PDB entry 8TNI | electron microscopy, 3.61 A resolution | chains C and D of the 10 polymer chains in the assembly

Chain C:
Molecule: HIV-1 BG505 DS-SOSIP gp120
Source organism: Human immunodeficiency virus 1
Reference sequence: Q2N0S6 (Q2N0S6_9HIV1); the construct lacks a stretch of the UniProt sequence and is renumbered around it, so the offset changes along the chain: 31-141 = UniProt 30-140; 150-186 = UniProt 141-177; 188-309 = UniProt 187-308; 312-321 = UniProt 309-318; 2 more segments
Amino-acid sequence (481 residues; row label = number of the first residue in the row; note: 12 numbers in that range are skipped by the numbering (no residue carries them; nothing is unmodelled there); a row labelled like 186A-186I holds insertion residues (186A, then the next letters in order)):
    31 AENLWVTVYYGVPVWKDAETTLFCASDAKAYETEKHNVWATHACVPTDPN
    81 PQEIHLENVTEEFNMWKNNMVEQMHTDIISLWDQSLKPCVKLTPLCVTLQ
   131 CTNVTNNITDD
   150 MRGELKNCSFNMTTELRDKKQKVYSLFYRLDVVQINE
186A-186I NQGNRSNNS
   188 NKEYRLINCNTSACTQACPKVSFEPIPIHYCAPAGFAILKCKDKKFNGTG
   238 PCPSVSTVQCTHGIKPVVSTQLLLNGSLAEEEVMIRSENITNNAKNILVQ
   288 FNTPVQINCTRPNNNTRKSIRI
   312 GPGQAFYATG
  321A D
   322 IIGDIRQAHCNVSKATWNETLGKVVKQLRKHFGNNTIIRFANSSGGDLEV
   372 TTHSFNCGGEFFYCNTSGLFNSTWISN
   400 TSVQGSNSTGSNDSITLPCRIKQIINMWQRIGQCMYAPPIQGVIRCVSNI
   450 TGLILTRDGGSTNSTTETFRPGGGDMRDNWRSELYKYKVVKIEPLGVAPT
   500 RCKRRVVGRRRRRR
Disordered / not traced: 186A-186I, 400-410, 506-513
Differences from the reference sequence: conflict Cys201 (Ile200 in Q2N0S6), Asn332 (Thr330 in Q2N0S6), Cys433 (Ala430 in Q2N0S6), Cys501 (Ala498 in Q2N0S6); expression tag (509-513)
Disulfides: Cys54-Cys74, Cys119-Cys205, Cys126-Cys196, Cys131-Cys157, Cys201-Cys433, Cys218-Cys247, Cys228-Cys239, Cys296-Cys331, Cys378-Cys445, Cys385-Cys418
Covalent attachments: N-acetylglucosamine (NAG) linked to Asn88, Asn133, Asn156, Asn160, Asn197, Asn234, Asn276, Asn295, Asn301, Asn332, Asn339, Asn363, Asn386, Asn392, Asn448; glycan linked to Asn262

Chain D:
Molecule: HIV-1 BG505 DS-SOSIP gp41
Source organism: Human immunodeficiency virus 1
Reference sequence: Q2N0S6 (Q2N0S6_9HIV1); residues 512-664 here correspond to UniProt positions 509-661 (UniProt number = residue number - 3)
Amino-acid sequence (153 residues; row label = number of the first residue in the row):
   512 AVGIGAVFLGFLGAAGSTMGAASMTLTVQARNLLSGIVQQQSNLLRAPEA
   562 QQHLLKLTVWGIKQLQARVLAVERYLRDQQLLGIWGCSGKLICCTNVPWN
   612 SSWSNRNLSEIWDNMTWLQWDKEISNYTQIIYGLLEESQNQQEKNEQDLL
   662 ALD
Disordered / not traced: 512-518, 548-567
Differences from the reference sequence: conflict Pro559 (Ile556 in Q2N0S6), Cys605 (Thr602 in Q2N0S6)
Disulfides: Cys598-Cys604

Chain C / chain D interface:
Residue-residue contacts (96; chain C residue first):
  Leu34(C) with Pro609(D); Trp610(D), hydrogen bond (backbone-backbone); Leu619(D), hydrophobic
  Trp35(C) with Thr606(D); Asn607(D); Val608(D); Pro609(D); Trp610(D)
  Val36(C) with Thr606(D); Asn607(D); Val608(D); Trp610(D), hydrophobic; Leu646(D), hydrophobic
  Thr37(C) with Cys604(D), hydrogen bond (side chain-backbone)
  Val38(C) with Leu593(D), hydrophobic; Trp596(D), hydrophobic; Ile603(D); Cys604(D), hydrogen bond (backbone-backbone); Leu646(D), hydrophobic
  Tyr39(C) with Ser534(D); Ile603(D); Trp623(D); Trp628(D), hydrophobic
  Tyr40(C) with Leu537(D); Leu544(D); Tyr586(D); Gln590(D); Leu593(D), hydrophobic; Lys601(D); Leu602(D)
  Gly41(C) with Leu537(D); Gln540(D)
  Val42(C) with Trp628(D), hydrophobic
  Pro43(C) with Ala526(D), hydrophobic; Gln540(D); Trp628(D)
  Val44(C) with Trp628(D), hydrophobic; Asp632(D)
  Trp45(C) with Leu523(D), hydrophobic; Ala526(D), hydrophobic; Leu629(D)
  Thr51(C) with Lys574(D); Ala578(D)
  Leu52(C) with Trp571(D)
  Phe53(C) with Trp571(D)
  Cys54(C) with Trp571(D)
  Val75(C) with Gln575(D)
  Ile84(C) with Leu520(D); Gly521(D); Phe522(D); Gly524(D)
  Leu86(C) with Leu523(D)
  Glu87(C) with Gly527(D)
  Asn88(C) with Gly527(D)
  Val89(C) with Ala526(D); Gly527(D)
  Gln103(C) with Lys574(D)
  Asp107(C) with Trp571(D), hydrogen bond; Lys574(D), salt bridge
  Ser110(C) with Val570(D)
  Leu111(C) with Val570(D), hydrophobic; Trp571(D)
  Gln114(C) with Val570(D), hydrogen bond (side chain-backbone)
  Tyr217(C) with Trp571(D), hydrophobic
  Pro220(C) with Ala578(D), hydrophobic
  Ala221(C) with Leu544(D); Leu545(D); Ser546(D); Ala582(D)
  Gly222(C) with Asn543(D); Arg585(D), hydrogen bond (backbone-side chain)
  Ala224(C) with Leu523(D), hydrophobic
  Thr244(C) with Leu523(D)
  Lys490(C) with Arg585(D)
  Ile491(C) with Phe522(D), hydrophobic; Leu523(D), hydrophobic; Arg585(D), hydrogen bond (backbone-side chain)
  Pro493(C) with Leu544(D), hydrophobic; Asp589(D)
  Leu494(C) with Asp589(D)
  Val496(C) with Trp610(D), hydrophobic; Trp631(D), hydrogen bond (backbone-side chain); Ile635(D), hydrophobic; Ile642(D), hydrophobic
  Ala497(C) with Trp623(D), hydrophobic
  Pro498(C) with Trp610(D), hydrophobic; Leu619(D); Ile622(D), hydrophobic; Trp623(D), hydrogen bond (backbone-side chain); Trp631(D)
  Arg500(C) with Leu619(D)
  Cys501(C) with Cys605(D), hydrophobic
  Lys502(C) with Asn607(D)
  Arg503(C) with Gly597(D), hydrogen bond (side chain-backbone); Cys605(D), hydrogen bond (side chain-backbone); Thr606(D), hydrogen bond
Other interface residues (no listed pair), chain C (50 interface residues in all): Ala73, Cys74, Gln82, Glu492, Gly495, Thr499
Other interface residues (no listed pair), chain D (53 interface residues in all): Ala525, Ala533, Ala541, Thr569, Tyr643, Gln650

Overview:
50 residues of chain C and 53 residues of chain D are in contact; the contacts include 12 hydrogen bonds and 1
salt bridge. Polar pairs include Asp107(C)-Lys574(D), Thr37(C)-Cys604(D) and Asp107(C)-Trp571(D).
Chain C is HIV-1 BG505 DS-SOSIP gp120 and chain D is HIV-1 BG505 DS-SOSIP gp41, both from Human
immunodeficiency virus 1; the structure, Cryo-EM structure of HIV-1 Env BG505 DS-SOSIP in complex with broadly
neutralizing bi-specific antibody CAP256L-R27 targeting ..., was determined by electron microscopy together
with 8TNG and 8TNH from the same study.
